1XNW - chains B and C of the 6 polymer chains in the assembly; structure by X-ray diffraction, 2.60 A resolution.

# Chain B (and C)
Protein: propionyl-CoA carboxylase complex B subunit
Organism: Streptomyces coelicolor
Notes: EC 6.4.1.3; fragment: B subunit; chain C of this document is another copy of the same molecule, construct and numbering; everything in this record applies to it too
UniProtKB: Q9X4K7 (Q9X4K7_STRCO); residue numbers follow UniProt; this construct covers 1-530
Amino-acid sequence (530 residues; each row starts with the number of its first residue):
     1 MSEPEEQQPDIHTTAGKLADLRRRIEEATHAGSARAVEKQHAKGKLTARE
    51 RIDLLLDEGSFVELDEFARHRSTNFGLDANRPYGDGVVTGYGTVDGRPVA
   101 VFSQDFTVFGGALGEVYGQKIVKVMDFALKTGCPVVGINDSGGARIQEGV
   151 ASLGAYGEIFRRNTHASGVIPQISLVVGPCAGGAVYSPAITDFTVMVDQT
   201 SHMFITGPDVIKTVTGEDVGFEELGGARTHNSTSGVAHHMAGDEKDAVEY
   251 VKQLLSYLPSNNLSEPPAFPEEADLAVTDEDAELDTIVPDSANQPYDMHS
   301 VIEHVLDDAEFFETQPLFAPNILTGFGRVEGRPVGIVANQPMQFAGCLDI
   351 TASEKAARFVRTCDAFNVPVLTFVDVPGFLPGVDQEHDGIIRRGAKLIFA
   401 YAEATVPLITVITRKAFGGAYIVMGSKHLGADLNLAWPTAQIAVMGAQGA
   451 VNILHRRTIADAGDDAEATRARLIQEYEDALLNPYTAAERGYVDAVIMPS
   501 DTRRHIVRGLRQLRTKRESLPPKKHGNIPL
Unresolved in the structure: 1-9
Construct notes: engineered mutation Ile-422 (Asp in Q9X4K7)

# Interface between chain B and chain C
Pairs across the interface (56):
  Asp-285(B) with Thr-14(C); Leu-18(C)
  Val-288(B) with Thr-14(C), hydrogen bond (backbone-side chain)
  Pro-289(B) with Thr-14(C)
  Asp-290(B) with Thr-13(C); Thr-14(C), hydrogen bond (side chain-backbone)
  Lys-427(B) with Lys-123(C)
  Asp-432(B) with Lys-130(C), salt bridge
  Leu-433(B) with Tyr-91(C); Phe-127(C), hydrophobic
  Pro-438(B) with Lys-17(C); Leu-18(C), hydrophobic; Leu-21(C), hydrophobic
  Thr-439(B) with Thr-14(C); Lys-17(C)
  Asp-479(B) with His-12(C), salt bridge
  Tyr-485(B) with Leu-21(C); Arg-24(C); Phe-67(C), hydrophobic
  Ala-488(B) with Phe-67(C); Ala-68(C)
  Glu-489(B) with Phe-67(C); Ala-68(C); Arg-69(C), salt bridge; Arg-81(C), salt bridge
  Arg-490(B) with Arg-71(C); Gln-119(C)
  Gly-491(B) with Asp-65(C); Lys-123(C), hydrogen bond (backbone-side chain)
  Asp-494(B) with Leu-64(C); Asp-65(C), hydrogen bond (backbone-backbone); Lys-123(C), salt bridge
  Val-496(B) with Phe-67(C), hydrophobic
  Ile-497(B) with Leu-21(C)
  Met-498(B) with Leu-18(C), hydrophobic; Leu-21(C); Arg-22(C)
  Pro-499(B) with Leu-18(C)
  His-505(B) with Val-62(C)
  Arg-508(B) with Val-62(C); Tyr-91(C), hydrogen bond
  Gly-509(B) with Tyr-91(C)
  Gln-512(B) with Tyr-91(C); Gly-92(C); Pro-98(C); Phe-127(C); Thr-131(C)
  Leu-513(B) with Phe-127(C), hydrophobic; Thr-131(C)
  Thr-515(B) with Lys-130(C); Thr-131(C), hydrogen bond (side chain-backbone)
  Lys-516(B) with Lys-130(C)
  Arg-517(B) with Leu-129(C), hydrogen bond (side chain-backbone); Lys-130(C), hydrogen bond (backbone-backbone); Gly-132(C); Val-169(C)
Also at the interface, not in a pair above, chain B (30 interface residues in all): Ala-495, Arg-504
Also at the interface, not in a pair above, chain C (36 interface residues in all): Asp-20, Gly-59, Glu-63, Glu-66, Thr-93, Val-99, Val-116, Asn-261, Leu-263

# In short
30 residues of chain B face 36 of chain C across their interface; the contacts include 8 hydrogen bonds and 5
salt bridges. Polar contacts include Asp-432(B)/Lys-130(C), Asp-479(B)/His-12(C) and Glu-489(B)/Arg-69(C).
Chain B and chain C are both propionyl-CoA carboxylase complex B subunit (Streptomyces coelicolor); the
structure, Acyl-CoA Carboxylase Beta Subunit from S. coelicolor (PccB), apo form #2, mutant D422I, was
determined by X-ray diffraction together with 1XNV, 1XNY and 1XO6 from the same study.
